Entry 5L6A (X-ray diffraction, 2.80 A resolution); this record covers chains V and W of the 28 polymer chains in the assembly.

[Chain V]
Protein: Proteasome subunit beta type-2
From: Saccharomyces cerevisiae (strain ATCC 204508 / S288c)
Notes: EC 3.4.25.1
UniProtKB: P25043 (PSB2_YEAST); residues 1-232 here correspond to UniProt positions 30-261 (UniProt number = residue number + 29)
Chain sequence (232 residues; numbered 1 to 232; the number before each row is that of its first residue):
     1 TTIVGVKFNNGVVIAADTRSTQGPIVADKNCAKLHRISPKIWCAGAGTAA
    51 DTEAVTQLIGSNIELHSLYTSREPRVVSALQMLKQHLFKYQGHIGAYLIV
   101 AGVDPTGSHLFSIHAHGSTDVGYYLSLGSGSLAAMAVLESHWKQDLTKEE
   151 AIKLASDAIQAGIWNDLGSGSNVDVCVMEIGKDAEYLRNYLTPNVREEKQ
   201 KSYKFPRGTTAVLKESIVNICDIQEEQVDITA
Not modelled in the structure: 227-232
Glycans and other covalent adducts: compound 79L linked to Thr1
Bound ions: Mg2+: Ile163, Asp166, Ser169 (shared with 1 residue of chain L)
Small-molecule neighbours: 79L ((2S)-3-(4-methoxyphenyl)-N-[(2S,3S,4R)-4-methyl-3,5-bis(oxidanyl)-1-phenyl-pentan-2-yl]-2-[[(2R)-2-(2-morpholin-4-ylethanoylamino)propanoyl]amino]propanamide): Arg19, Ser20, Thr21, Gln22, Cys31, Lys33, His35, Gly45, Ala46, Gly47, Thr48, Ala49, Thr52, Ser129, Gly168
Curated features (UniProtKB/Swiss-Prot):
  - active site: Thr1 (Nucleophile)

[Chain W]
Protein: Proteasome subunit beta type-3
From: Saccharomyces cerevisiae (strain ATCC 204508 / S288c)
Notes: EC 3.4.25.1
UniProtKB: P25451 (PSB3_YEAST); residues 0-204 here correspond to UniProt positions 1-205 (UniProt number = residue number + 1)
Chain sequence (205 residues; each row starts with the number of its first residue; numbering starts at 0):
     0 MSDPSSINGGIVVAMTGKDCVAIACDLRLGSQSLGVSNKFEKIFHYGHVF
    50 LGITGLATDVTTLNEMFRYKTNLYKLKEERAIEPETFTQLVSSSLYERRF
   100 GPYFVGPVVAGINSKSGKPFIAGFDLIGCIDEAKDFIVSGTASDQLFGMC
   150 ESLYEPNLEPEDLFETISQALLNAADRDALSGWGAVVYIIKKDEVVKRYL
   200 KMRQD
Not modelled in the structure: 0
Bound ions: Mg2+: Asp204 (shared with 3 residues of chain K)
Small-molecule neighbours: 79L ((2S)-3-(4-methoxyphenyl)-N-[(2S,3S,4R)-4-methyl-3,5-bis(oxidanyl)-1-phenyl-pentan-2-yl]-2-[[(2R)-2-(2-morpholin-4-ylethanoylamino)propanoyl]amino]propanamide): Asp124, Leu125, Ile126
Curated features (UniProtKB/Swiss-Prot):
  - modified residue: Ser30 (Phosphoserine)
  - cross-link: Lys69 (Glycyl lysine isopeptide (Lys-Gly) (interchain with G-Cter in ubiquitin))

[How chain V and chain W interact]
Pairs across the interface (60):
  Ile25(V) with Asp143(W); Phe146(W), hydrophobic
  Val26(V) with Phe146(W)
  Ala27(V) with Asp130(W)
  Asp28(V) with Asp130(W)
  Lys29(V) with Glu150(W), salt bridge
  Ala49(V) with Cys128(W), hydrophobic
  Ala50(V) with Tyr95(W); Cys128(W)
  Asp51(V) with Tyr95(W), hydrogen bond; Arg98(W), salt bridge
  Ala54(V) with Tyr95(W)
  Tyr90(V) with Phe99(W), hydrophobic
  His93(V) with Arg98(W), hydrogen bond (backbone-side chain); Phe99(W)
  Ile94(V) with Phe99(W), hydrophobic
  Arg196(V) with Glu150(W), salt bridge
  Lys199(V) with Glu150(W); Ser151(W); Tyr153(W), hydrogen bond (side chain-backbone)
  Ser202(V) with Glu154(W), hydrogen bond
  Tyr203(V) with Ser151(W); Leu152(W), hydrophobic
  Lys204(V) with Asp161(W), salt bridge
  Phe205(V) with Leu152(W), hydrophobic; Gln168(W)
  Pro206(V) with Glu164(W)
  Arg207(V) with Glu160(W), salt bridge; Asp161(W), salt bridge; Glu164(W)
  Gly208(V) with Glu164(W), hydrogen bond (backbone-side chain)
  Thr209(V) with Glu164(W)
  Thr210(V) with Glu164(W), hydrogen bond; Ser167(W); Gln168(W), hydrogen bond; Leu199(W)
  Ala211(V) with Leu199(W); Lys200(W), hydrogen bond (backbone-backbone)
  Val212(V) with Phe163(W), hydrophobic; Tyr198(W)
  Leu213(V) with Tyr198(W), hydrogen bond (backbone-backbone); Leu199(W); Lys200(W)
  Lys214(V) with Lys196(W); Arg197(W); Tyr198(W), hydrogen bond (backbone-backbone)
  Glu215(V) with Lys196(W); Arg197(W), salt bridge
  Ser216(V) with Val195(W); Lys196(W), hydrogen bond (backbone-backbone)
  Ile217(V) with Val194(W)
  Val218(V) with His44(W); Tyr187(W), hydrophobic; Val194(W), hydrogen bond (backbone-backbone); Lys196(W)
  Asn219(V) with His44(W)
  Ile220(V) with Gly46(W); Phe49(W), hydrophobic; Val194(W), hydrophobic
  Asp222(V) with Lys74(W), salt bridge
Other interface residues (no listed pair), chain V (35 interface residues in all): Thr48
Other interface residues (no listed pair), chain W (37 interface residues in all): His47, Asp124, Ile126, Leu157, Glu158, Thr165, Leu171

[Overview]
The interface between chain V and chain W involves 35 residues on one side and 37 on the other, with 12
hydrogen bonds and 8 salt bridges. Polar pairs include Lys29(V)-Glu150(W), Asp51(V)-Arg98(W) and
Arg196(V)-Glu150(W). Ligands of chain W: compound 79L.
Here chain V is Proteasome subunit beta type-2 and chain W is Proteasome subunit beta type-3, both from
Saccharomyces cerevisiae (strain ATCC 204508 / S288c). Entry 5L6A (Yeast 20S proteasome with mouse beta5i
(1-138) and mouse beta6 (97-111; 118-133) in complex with epoxyketone ...) was determined by X-ray diffraction
(same publication as 5L52, 5L54, 5L55, 5L5A, 5L5B, 5L5D and 30 further entries).
